8VCV - chains A and H of the 8 polymer chains in the assembly; structure by electron microscopy, 2.80 A resolution.

# Chain A
Protein: Glycoprotein G1
From: Lassa virus Josiah
Reference sequence: P08669 (GLYC_LASSJ); residue numbers follow UniProt; this construct covers 1-259
Sequence (259 residues; numbered 1 to 259; the number before each row is that of its first residue):
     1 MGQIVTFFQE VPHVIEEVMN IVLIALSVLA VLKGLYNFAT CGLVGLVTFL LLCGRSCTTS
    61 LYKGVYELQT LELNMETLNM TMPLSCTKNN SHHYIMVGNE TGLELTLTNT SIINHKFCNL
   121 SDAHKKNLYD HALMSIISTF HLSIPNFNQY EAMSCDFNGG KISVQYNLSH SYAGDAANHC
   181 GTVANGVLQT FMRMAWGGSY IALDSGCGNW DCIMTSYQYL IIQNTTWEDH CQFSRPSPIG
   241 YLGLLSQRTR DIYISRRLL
Unresolved in the structure: 1-59, 170-178
Disulfides: Cys86-Cys231, Cys118-Cys155, Cys180-Cys212
Covalent attachments: N-acetylglucosamine (NAG) linked to Asn79, Asn89, Asn99, Asn109, Asn167, Asn224; glycan linked to Asn119
Differences from the reference sequence: conflict Cys207 (Arg in P08669)
Swiss-Prot annotation at these positions:
  - binding site (Zn(2+)): Cys57
  - site: Lys33 (Important for GP-C-mediated membrane fusion), Thr58, Thr59 (Cleavage), Leu259 (Cleavage)
  - lipidation: Gly2 (N-myristoyl glycine)
  - glycosylation (N-linked (GlcNAc...) asparagine): Asn79, Asn89, Asn99, Asn109, Asn119, Asn167, Asn224
  - mutagenesis: Gly54 (G54A: No effect on SSP cleavage), Ser56 (S56A: Complete loss of SSP cleavage), Thr58 (T58A: Complete loss of SSP cleavage), Ser60 (S60A: No effect on SSP cleavage)
From the paper describing this entry:
  - post-translational modification sites: Asn119

# Chain H
Protein: Rabbit polyclonal Fv heavy chain
From: Oryctolagus cuniculus
Sequence (125 residues; row label = number of the first residue in the row; a row labelled like 82A-82B holds insertion residues (82A, then the next letters in order); X marks 125 residues of unknown identity (built as UNK)):
     4 XXXXXXXXXX XXXXXXXXXX XXXXXXXXXX XXXXXXXXXX XXXXXXXXXX XXXXXXXXXX
    64 XXXXXXXXXX XXXXXXXXX
82A-82B XX
    83 XXXXXXXXXX XXXXXXXX
100A-100O XXXXXXXXXXXXXXX
   101 XXXXXXXXXX X

# Interface between chain A and chain H
Chain A residues in contact with chain H, 4 residues: Phe117, Ser121, Tyr150, Arg256
Interface features reported in the paper:
  - epitope / paratope residues, chain A: Phe117(A), Arg256(A)

# In short
No residue of chain A is in contact with chain H. Covalently linked N-acetylglucosamine: at Asn79(A),
Asn89(A), Asn99(A), Asn109(A), Asn167(A) and Asn224(A). UniProt lists Zn2+-binding residue Cys57(A) and 4
mutagenesis sites on chain A. The paper reports epitope/paratope residues Phe117(A) and Arg256(A); a
modification site at Asn119(A).
Here chain A is Glycoprotein G1 (Lassa virus Josiah) and chain H is Rabbit polyclonal Fv heavy chain
(Oryctolagus cuniculus). Entry 8VCV (Lineage IV Lassa virus glycoprotein (Josiah) in complex with rabbit
polyclonal antibody (GPC-C epitope)) was determined by electron microscopy (same publication as 8TYC, 8TYE,
8VE8, 9CJ7, 9CJ8, 9CK7 and 9CK8).
